PDB entry 7K7I | electron microscopy, 3.13 A resolution | chains A and H of the 15 polymer chains in the assembly

Chain A:
Protein: Putative pertussis-like toxin subunit
From: Salmonella typhi
UniProtKB: Q8Z6A3 (Q8Z6A3_SALTI); numbering as in UniProt (aligned over 24-137)
Amino-acid sequence (114 residues; numbered 24 to 137; the number before each row is that of its first residue):
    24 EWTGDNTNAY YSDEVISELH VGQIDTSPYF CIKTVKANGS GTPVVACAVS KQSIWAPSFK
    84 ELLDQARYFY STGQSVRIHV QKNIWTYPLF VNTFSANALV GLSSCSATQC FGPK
Cystine bridges: Cys54-Cys70, Cys128-Cys133

Chain H:
Protein: Fab Heavy Chain Variable Domain
From: Mus musculus
Notes: antibody fragment or engineered binder
Amino-acid sequence (119 residues; row label = number of the first residue in the row):
     1 VKLVESGGGL VKPGGSLKLS CAASGFAFST YDMSWVRQTP EKRLEWVATI SGGGSYTYYP
    61 DIVKGRFTIS RDNARNTLYL QMSSLRSEDT ALYFCVRQYY GSSNYGMDYW GQGTSVTVS
Cystine bridges: Cys21-Cys95

Chain A / chain H interface:
Contacting residue pairs (32):
  Glu24(A) - Tyr100(H)
  Ile47(A) - Tyr56(H)
  Asp48(A) - Ser51(H)
  Asp48(A) - Gly52(H)
  Asp48(A) - Gly53(H)  hydrogen bond (side chain-backbone)
  Asp48(A) - Gly54(H)
  Asp48(A) - Ser55(H)  hydrogen bond (side chain-backbone)
  Asp48(A) - Tyr56(H)
  Lys74(A) - Ser29(H)
  Lys74(A) - Thr30(H)
  Gln75(A) - Thr30(H)
  Gln75(A) - Tyr31(H)
  Gln75(A) - Asp32(H)  hydrogen bond
  Gln75(A) - Gly52(H)  hydrogen bond (side chain-backbone)
  Gln75(A) - Gly101(H)  hydrogen bond (side chain-backbone)
  Ser76(A) - Thr30(H)
  Ser76(A) - Tyr100(H)
  Ile77(A) - Tyr31(H)
  Ile77(A) - Tyr100(H)  hydrogen bond (backbone-backbone)
  Gln104(A) - Tyr100(H)
  Gln104(A) - Tyr105(H)
  Lys105(A) - Tyr105(H)  hydrogen bond (backbone-side chain)
  Asn106(A) - Asn104(H)
  Asn106(A) - Tyr105(H)
  Ile107(A) - Ser102(H)  hydrogen bond (backbone-side chain)
  Ile107(A) - Tyr105(H)  hydrophobic
  Trp108(A) - Asn104(H)  hydrogen bond (backbone-side chain)
  Thr109(A) - Tyr58(H)  hydrogen bond (backbone-side chain)
  Thr109(A) - Ser103(H)
  Tyr110(A) - Ser51(H)
  Pro111(A) - Tyr56(H)
  Pro111(A) - Tyr58(H)
Other interface residues (no listed pair), chain A (18 interface residues in all): Thr49, Trp78, Ala79
The authors on this interface:
  - specific contacts: Glu24(A)-Tyr100(H) (hydrogen bond), Asp48(A)-Ser51(H), Asp48(A)-Gly53(H), Gln75(A)-Asp32(H) (hydrogen bond), Gln75(A)-Gly52(H), Gln104(A)-Tyr105(H) (hydrogen bond), Thr109(A)-Asn104(H), Thr109(A)-Tyr58(H), Tyr110(A)-Tyr56(H) (pi stacking)
  - epitope / paratope residues, chain A: Glu24(A), Asp48(A), Gln75(A), Gln104(A), Thr109(A), Tyr110(A)

Summary:
18 residues of chain A and 17 residues of chain H are in contact, with 10 hydrogen bonds. Among the polar
pairs are Asp48(A)-Gly53(H), Asp48(A)-Ser55(H) and Gln75(A)-Asp32(H). The paper describes hydrogen bonds
between Glu24(A) and Tyr100(H), Gln75(A) and Asp32(H) and Gln104(A) and Tyr105(H); contacts between Asp48(A)
and Ser51(H), Asp48(A) and Gly53(H) and Gln75(A) and Gly52(H) among others; pi stacking between Tyr110(A) and
Tyr56(H). The paper reports epitope/paratope residues Glu24(A), Asp48(A) and Gln75(A) among others.
Chain A is Putative pertussis-like toxin subunit (Salmonella typhi) and chain H is Fab Heavy Chain Variable
Domain (Mus musculus); the structure, Density-fitted Model Structure of Antibody Variable Domains of TyTx4 in
Complex with PltB pentamer of Typhoid ..., was determined by electron microscopy, deposited together with
7K7H.
